Entry 7R5A (X-ray diffraction, 2.95 A resolution); this record covers chains B and C of the 4 polymer chains in the assembly.

[Chain B (and C)]
Protein: Antitoxin ParD
Organism: Vibrio cholerae O1 biovar El Tor str. N16961
Notes: chain C of this document is another copy of the same molecule, construct and numbering; everything in this record applies to it too
UniProt: P58093 (PARD_VIBCH); numbering as in UniProt (aligned over 1-80)
Chain sequence (80 residues; numbered 1 to 80; the number before each row is that of its first residue):
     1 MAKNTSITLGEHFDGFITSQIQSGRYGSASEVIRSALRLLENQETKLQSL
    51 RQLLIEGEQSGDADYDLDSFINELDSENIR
Unresolved in the structure: 1-5, 79-80 (chain C: 1-5, 52-80)

[Chain B / chain C interface]
Contacting residue pairs (40; chain B residue first):
  S6(B) with I7(C)
  I7(B) with S30(C)
  T8(B) with S30(C), hydrogen bond (backbone-side chain); R34(C), hydrogen bond (backbone-side chain)
  L9(B) with I33(C), hydrophobic; R34(C), hydrogen bond (backbone-side chain); L37(C), hydrophobic
  H12(B) with R38(C), hydrogen bond; E41(C), salt bridge
  F13(B) with R34(C); L37(C), hydrophobic; R38(C); E41(C)
  F16(B) with E41(C)
  I17(B) with L37(C), hydrophobic
  Q20(B) with E44(C)
  R25(B) with E44(C), salt bridge
  Y26(B) with L40(C); E44(C)
  V32(B) with L40(C), hydrophobic
  I33(B) with I33(C), hydrophobic
  R34(B) with T8(C), hydrogen bond (side chain-backbone); L9(C); F13(C)
  A36(B) with A36(C); L37(C); L40(C), hydrophobic
  L37(B) with F13(C), hydrophobic; A36(C)
  R38(B) with F13(C)
  L39(B) with L40(C), hydrophobic; Q43(C)
  L40(B) with Q20(C); V32(C); A36(C), hydrophobic; L39(C), hydrophobic
  E41(B) with H12(C), salt bridge; F16(C)
  Q43(B) with L39(C)
  E44(B) with Q20(C), hydrogen bond
Other interface residues (no listed pair), chain B (24 interface residues in all): S30, S35
Other interface residues (no listed pair), chain C (24 interface residues in all): S6, G10, Y26, A29, L47

[Summary]
Chain B and chain C each contribute 24 residues to their interface, with 6 hydrogen bonds and 3 salt bridges.
Polar contacts include H12(B)-E41(C), R25(B)-E44(C) and T8(B)-S30(C).
Chain B and chain C are both Antitoxin ParD (Vibrio cholerae O1 biovar El Tor str. N16961); the structure,
Vibrio cholera ParD2:ParE2 antitoxin:toxin complex, was determined by X-ray diffraction.
